Entry 4L62 (X-ray diffraction, 2.90 A resolution); this record covers chains C and D of the 6 polymer chains in the assembly.

== Chain C (and D) ==
Protein: Transcriptional regulator
Source organism: Pseudomonas aeruginosa
Notes: chain D of this document is another copy of the same molecule, construct and numbering; everything in this record applies to it too
Reference sequence: Q9I1S1 (Q9I1S1_PSEAE); numbering as in UniProt (aligned over 4-193)
Sequence (190 residues; row label = number of the first residue in the row):
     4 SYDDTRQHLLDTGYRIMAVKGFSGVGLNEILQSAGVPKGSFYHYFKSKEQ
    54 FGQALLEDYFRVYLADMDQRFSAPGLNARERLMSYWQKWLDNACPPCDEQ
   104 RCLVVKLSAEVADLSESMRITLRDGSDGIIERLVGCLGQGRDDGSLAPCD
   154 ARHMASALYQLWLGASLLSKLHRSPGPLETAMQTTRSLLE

== Chain C / chain D interface ==
Residue-residue contacts (74):
  Val-22(C) / Asp-116(D)
  Asp-101(C) / Asp-116(D)
  Val-108(C) / Ala-112(D)
  Lys-109(C) / Ala-112(D)  hydrogen bond (side chain-backbone)
  Lys-109(C) / Glu-113(D)
  Lys-109(C) / Asp-116(D)  salt bridge
  Ser-111(C) / Leu-174(D)
  Ala-112(C) / Val-108(D)
  Ala-112(C) / Lys-109(D)  hydrogen bond (backbone-side chain)
  Ala-112(C) / Lys-173(D)
  Glu-113(C) / Lys-109(D)
  Ala-115(C) / Arg-176(D)
  Asp-116(C) / Val-22(D)
  Asp-116(C) / Asp-101(D)
  Asp-116(C) / Lys-109(D)  salt bridge
  Asp-116(C) / Lys-173(D)  salt bridge
  Glu-119(C) / Arg-176(D)  salt bridge
  Arg-122(C) / Leu-174(D)  hydrogen bond (side chain-backbone)
  Arg-122(C) / Arg-176(D)
  Leu-125(C) / Leu-174(D)
  Arg-126(C) / Leu-174(D)
  Arg-126(C) / His-175(D)
  Ser-129(C) / Leu-171(D)
  Ser-129(C) / Leu-174(D)
  Asp-130(C) / His-175(D)  salt bridge
  His-156(C) / Thr-183(D)
  His-156(C) / Gln-186(D)
  His-156(C) / Thr-187(D)  hydrogen bond
  Ser-159(C) / Thr-183(D)
  Ala-160(C) / Leu-164(D)
  Ala-160(C) / Thr-183(D)
  Ala-160(C) / Thr-187(D)
  Tyr-162(C) / Leu-171(D)  hydrophobic
  Gln-163(C) / Gln-163(D)
  Gln-163(C) / Leu-164(D)
  Gln-163(C) / Gly-167(D)
  Gln-163(C) / Ala-168(D)
  Gln-163(C) / Leu-171(D)
  Gln-163(C) / Pro-180(D)  hydrogen bond (side chain-backbone)
  Gln-163(C) / Thr-183(D)
  Gln-163(C) / Ala-184(D)
  Leu-164(C) / Ala-160(D)
  Leu-164(C) / Gln-163(D)
  Leu-164(C) / Leu-164(D)
  Leu-166(C) / Gly-167(D)
  Gly-167(C) / Gln-163(D)
  Gly-167(C) / Leu-166(D)
  Gly-167(C) / Gly-167(D)
  Ala-168(C) / Gln-163(D)
  Leu-171(C) / Ser-129(D)
  Leu-171(C) / Gln-163(D)
  Leu-171(C) / Leu-166(D)  hydrophobic
  Lys-173(C) / Ala-112(D)
  Lys-173(C) / Ala-115(D)
  Lys-173(C) / Asp-116(D)  salt bridge
  Leu-174(C) / Ser-111(D)
  Leu-174(C) / Arg-122(D)  hydrogen bond (backbone-side chain)
  Leu-174(C) / Leu-125(D)  hydrophobic
  Leu-174(C) / Arg-126(D)
  His-175(C) / Arg-126(D)
  His-175(C) / Asp-130(D)  salt bridge
  Arg-176(C) / Ala-115(D)
  Arg-176(C) / Asp-116(D)  salt bridge
  Arg-176(C) / Glu-119(D)  salt bridge
  Arg-176(C) / Arg-122(D)
  Pro-180(C) / Gln-163(D)  hydrogen bond (backbone-side chain)
  Thr-183(C) / His-156(D)
  Thr-183(C) / Gln-163(D)
  Ala-184(C) / Gln-163(D)
  Gln-186(C) / His-156(D)  hydrogen bond
  Thr-187(C) / His-156(D)  hydrogen bond
  Thr-187(C) / Ala-160(D)
  Leu-191(C) / Thr-187(D)
  Leu-191(C) / Leu-191(D)  hydrophobic
Interface residues without a listed pair, chain C (39 interface residues in all): Ser-26, Val-107, Ile-133, Leu-170
Interface residues without a listed pair, chain D (41 interface residues in all): Ala-21, Ser-26, Gly-27, Val-107, Ile-133, Ser-159, Tyr-162, Leu-170

== Summary ==
Chain C and chain D form an interface of 39 and 41 residues respectively; the contacts include 9 hydrogen
bonds and 9 salt bridges. Among the polar pairs are Lys-109(C)/Asp-116(D), Asp-116(C)/Lys-173(D) and
Glu-119(C)/Arg-176(D).
Both chains are Transcriptional regulator (Pseudomonas aeruginosa). Entry 4L62 (Crystal Structure of
Pseudomonas aeruginosa transcriptional regulator PA2196 bound to its operator DNA) was determined by X-ray
diffraction.
